1QG0 - chain A; structure by X-ray diffraction, 2.50 A resolution.

[Chain A]
Protein: Protein (ferredoxin:nadp+ reductase)
From: Pisum sativum
Notes: EC 1.18.1.2
UniProt: P10933 (FENR1_PEA); residues 1-308 here correspond to UniProt positions 53-360 (UniProt number = residue number + 52)
Amino-acid sequence (308 residues; row label = number of the first residue in the row):
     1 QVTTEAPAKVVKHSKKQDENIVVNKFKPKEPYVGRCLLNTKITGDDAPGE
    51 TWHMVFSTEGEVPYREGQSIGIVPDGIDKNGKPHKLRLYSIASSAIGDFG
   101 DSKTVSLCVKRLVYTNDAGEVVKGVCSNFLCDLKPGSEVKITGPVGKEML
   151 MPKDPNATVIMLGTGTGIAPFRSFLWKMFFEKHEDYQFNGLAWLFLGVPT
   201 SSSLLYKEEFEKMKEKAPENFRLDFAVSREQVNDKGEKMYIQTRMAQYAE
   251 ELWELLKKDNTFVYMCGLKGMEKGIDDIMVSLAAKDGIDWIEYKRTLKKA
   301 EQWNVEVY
Unresolved in the structure: 1-12
Residues lining bound ligands: FAD (flavin-adenine dinucleotide): R87, L88, Y89, S90, C108, V109, K110, L112, Y114, G124, V125, C126, S127, T166, E306, Y308
Swiss-Prot annotation at these positions:
  - binding site (FAD): R87 to S90, C108 to K110, Y114, V125 to S127, T166
  - binding site (NADP(+)): S90, K110, T166, V198, P199, S228, R229, K238, G267, L268, E306

[Summary]
Bound to chain A: flavin-adenine dinucleotide. From UniProt: 12 FAD-binding residues and 11 NADP+-binding
residues.
Chain A is Protein (ferredoxin:nadp+ reductase) (Pisum sativum); the structure, Wild-type pea fnr, was
determined by X-ray diffraction together with 1QFY, 1QFZ and 1QGA from the same study.
